Entry 4A3O (X-ray diffraction, 2.20 A resolution); this record covers chain A.

# Chain A
Molecule: Ubiquitin carboxyl-terminal hydrolase 15
Source organism: Homo sapiens
Notes: EC 3.4.19.12; fragment: dusp-ubl, residues 4-233
UniProtKB: Q9Y4E8 (UBP15_HUMAN); residue numbers follow UniProt; this construct covers 4-223
Amino-acid sequence (220 residues; row label = number of the first residue in the row):
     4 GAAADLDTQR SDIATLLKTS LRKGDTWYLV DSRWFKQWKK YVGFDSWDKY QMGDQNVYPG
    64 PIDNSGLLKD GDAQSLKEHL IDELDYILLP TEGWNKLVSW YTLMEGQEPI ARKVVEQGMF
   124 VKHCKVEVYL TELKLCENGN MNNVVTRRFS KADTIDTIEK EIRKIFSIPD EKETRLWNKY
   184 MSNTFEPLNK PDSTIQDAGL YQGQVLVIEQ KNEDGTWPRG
Disordered / not traced: 4-5, 72-77, 223
Differences from the reference sequence: conflict A5 (Gly in Q9Y4E8)
From the paper describing this entry:
  - contacts within the chain: F123-D200 (backbone contact), K125-D200 (salt bridge)

# Overview
The paper reports contacts within the chain involving F123, D200 and K125.
Chain A is Ubiquitin carboxyl-terminal hydrolase 15 (Homo sapiens); the structure, Crystal structure of the
USP15 DUSP-UBL monomer, was determined by X-ray diffraction together with 3PV1 and 4A3P from the same study.
